Entry 4PUG (X-ray diffraction, 2.00 A resolution); this record covers chain A.

[Chain A]
Name: BolA like protein
From: Arabidopsis thaliana
UniProt: Q682I1 (Q682I1_ARATH); residue numbers follow UniProt; this construct covers 64-160
Sequence (98 residues; row label = number of the first residue in the row):
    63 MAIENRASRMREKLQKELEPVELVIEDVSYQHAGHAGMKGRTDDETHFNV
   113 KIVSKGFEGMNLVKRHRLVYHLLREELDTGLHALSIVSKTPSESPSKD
Not modelled in the structure: 63, 158-160
Sequence notes: initiating methionine (63)
From the paper describing this entry:
  - contacts within the chain: F119-R127 (backbone contact), M122-R127 (backbone contact), R127-E155, R127-S150 (backbone contact)

[In short]
From the paper: contacts within the chain involving F119, R127 and M122 among others.
Chain A is BolA like protein (Arabidopsis thaliana); the structure, BolA1 from Arabidopsis thaliana, was
determined by X-ray diffraction, deposited together with 4PUI.
